PDB entry 4LMS | X-ray diffraction, 1.35 A resolution | chains A and D of the 4 polymer chains in the assembly

Chain A:
Protein: cryptophyte phycocyanin (alpha-1 chain)
Source organism: Chroomonas sp
Sequence (80 residues; numbered 1 to 80; the number before each row is that of its first residue):
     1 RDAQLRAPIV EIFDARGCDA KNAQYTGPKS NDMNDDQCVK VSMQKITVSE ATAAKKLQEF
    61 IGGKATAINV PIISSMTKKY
Covalent attachments: mesobiliverdin IX(alpha) (M1V) linked to Cys-18
Ligand contacts:
  - phycocyanobilin (CYC), molecule 1: Arg-1, Asp-2, Leu-5, Arg-6
  - phycocyanobilin (CYC), molecule 2: Ile-12, Phe-13, Asp-14, Arg-16, Met-33, Gln-37, Cys-38, Val-39
  - 15,16-dihydrobiliverdin (DBV): Gly-63, Lys-64, Ala-65, Thr-66, Ala-67, Asn-69, Val-70, Pro-71, Ile-72, Ile-73, Ser-74
  - mesobiliverdin IX(alpha) (M1V), molecule 1: Phe-13, Ala-15, Asp-19, Ala-20, Asn-22, Ala-23, Gln-24, Tyr-25, Asn-34, Asp-35, Asp-36, Gln-37, Cys-38, Lys-40
  - mesobiliverdin IX(alpha) (M1V), molecule 2: Ile-61, Met-76, Thr-77, Lys-78

Chain D:
Protein: cryptophyte phycocyanin (beta chain)
Source organism: Chroomonas sp
Sequence (177 residues; row label = number of the first residue in the row):
     1 MLDAFSRVVT SADSKAAYVG GADLQALKKF VSEGNKRLDA VNAIVSNASC IVSDAVSGMI
    61 CENPALISPS GNCYTNRRMA ACLRDAEIIL RYVSYSLLSG DSSVLEDRCL GGLKETYASL
   121 GVPAAGNARA VGIMKATCVA FINNTSNQKK LSTPAGDCSA LASECAGYFD KVTSALA
Unresolved in the structure: 1-13, 177
Modified / non-standard residues: Asn-72 (n-methyl asparagine; MEN)
Covalent attachments: 15,16-dihydrobiliverdin (DBV) linked to Cys-50, Cys-61; phycocyanobilin (CYC) linked to Cys-82, Cys-158
Ligand contacts:
  - phycocyanobilin (CYC), molecule 1: Leu-24, Lys-28, Asn-35, Lys-36, Leu-38, Asp-39, Ala-40, Asn-42, Phe-141, Ile-142, Asn-144, Leu-151, Thr-153, Pro-154, Ala-155, Gly-156, Asp-157
  - phycocyanobilin (CYC), molecule 2: Val-56, Met-59, Leu-66, Asn-72, Cys-73, Arg-77, Arg-78, Ala-81, Arg-84, Asp-85, Ile-88, Tyr-92, Arg-108, Cys-109, Leu-113, Thr-116, Tyr-117, Leu-120, Val-122, Pro-123, Gly-126, Asn-127, Ala-130
  - 15,16-dihydrobiliverdin (DBV): Asn-47, Ile-51, Asp-54, Ser-57, Gly-58, Glu-62, Arg-129, Ile-133, Ala-136, Thr-137, Ala-140, Phe-141
  - mesobiliverdin IX(alpha) (M1V), molecule 1: Tyr-18, Gly-20, Gly-21
  - mesobiliverdin IX(alpha) (M1V), molecule 2: Pro-64, Ala-65, Ile-67, Ser-68
Reported in the primary citation:
  - post-translational modification sites: Asn-72

Interface between chain A and chain D:
Residue-residue contacts - 23 pairs, chain A then chain D:
  Lys-55(A) with Glu-87(D), salt bridge
  Lys-56(A) with Ser-49(D)
  Glu-59(A) with Val-45(D); Ser-46(D), hydrogen bond (backbone-side chain); Ala-48(D); Ser-49(D), hydrogen bond
  Lys-64(A) with Asn-42(D); Ser-152(D)
  Ala-65(A) with Asn-42(D); Ser-46(D)
  Thr-66(A) with Asn-47(D), hydrogen bond (backbone-side chain); Phe-141(D)
  Ala-67(A) with Asn-47(D)
  Ile-68(A) with Ala-140(D); Phe-141(D), hydrophobic; Asn-144(D); Ser-146(D)
  Asn-69(A) with Ser-146(D), hydrogen bond (backbone-side chain); Lys-150(D)
  Val-70(A) with Lys-150(D)
  Ile-72(A) with Lys-149(D); Leu-151(D); Ser-152(D)
Other interface residues (no listed pair), chain A (13 interface residues in all): Gln-58, Pro-71
Other interface residues (no listed pair), chain D (17 interface residues in all): Ala-43, Arg-91

Overview:
13 residues of chain A and 17 residues of chain D are in contact, with 4 hydrogen bonds and 1 salt bridge.
Polar pairs include Lys-55(A)/Glu-87(D), Glu-59(A)/Ser-46(D) and Glu-59(A)/Ser-49(D). One mesobiliverdin
IX(alpha) molecule is bound between chain A and chain D. Bound to chain A: 15,16-dihydrobiliverdin and
phycocyanobilin. The paper reports a modification site at Asn-72(D).
Chain A is cryptophyte phycocyanin (alpha-1 chain) and chain D is cryptophyte phycocyanin (beta chain), both
from Chroomonas sp; the structure, Light harvesting complex PC645 from the cryptophyte Chroomonas sp. CCMP270,
was determined by X-ray diffraction (same publication as 4LM6 and 4LMX).
